PDB entry 4NBJ | X-ray diffraction, 2.20 A resolution | chains A and B

[Chain A (and B)]
Protein: D-tyrosyl-tRNA(Tyr) deacylase
From: Plasmodium falciparum
Notes: EC 3.1.-.-; chain B of this document is another copy of the same molecule, construct and numbering; everything in this record applies to it too
Reference sequence: Q8IIS0 (Q8IIS0_PLAF7); numbering as in UniProt (aligned over 1-164)
Sequence (164 residues; each row starts with the number of its first residue):
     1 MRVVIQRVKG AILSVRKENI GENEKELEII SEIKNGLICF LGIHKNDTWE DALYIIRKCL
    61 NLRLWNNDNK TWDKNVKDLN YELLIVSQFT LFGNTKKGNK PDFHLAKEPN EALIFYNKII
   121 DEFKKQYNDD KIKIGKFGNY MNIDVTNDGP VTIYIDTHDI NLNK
Unresolved in the structure: 20-26, 162-164 (chain B: 18-25, 163-164)
Small-molecule neighbours:
  - 3'-deoxy-3'-(D-tyrosylamino)adenosine (D3Y), molecule 1: Leu41, Gly42, Ile43, Ser87, Gln88, Phe89, Thr90, Ala106, Lys107, Pro109, Ala112, Phe137, Gly138, Asn139, Met141
  - 3'-deoxy-3'-(D-tyrosylamino)adenosine (D3Y), molecule 2: Gly149, Pro150, Val151
Reported in the primary citation:
  - binding site for 3'-deoxy-3'-(D-tyrosylamino)adenosine: Phe137, Gly149, Pro150
  - mutagenesis - A112F, F137A, G149A, G149A/P150A, P150A: abolished catalytic activity
  - mutagenesis - S87A: decreased catalytic activity
  - mutagenesis - S87P, F89A: unchanged catalytic activity
  - mutagenesis - Q88A, Q88E, Q88N, T90A, T90S: unchanged catalytic activity on D-Tyr-tRNA
  - catalytic residues: Phe89, Thr90 (proposed by the authors, not directly observed)

[Chain A / chain B interface]
Contacting residue pairs (82):
  Gln6(A) - Gln6(B)  hydrogen bond
  Gln6(A) - Phe40(B)
  Phe40(A) - Gln6(B)
  Tyr54(A) - Thr95(B)
  Lys58(A) - Thr95(B)  hydrogen bond (side chain-backbone)
  Lys58(A) - Gly98(B)  hydrogen bond (side chain-backbone)
  Lys58(A) - Asn99(B)  hydrogen bond
  Asn61(A) - Asn99(B)
  Leu62(A) - Thr95(B)
  Leu62(A) - Asn99(B)
  Arg63(A) - Asn99(B)  hydrogen bond (backbone-backbone)
  Arg63(A) - Pro101(B)
  Thr71(A) - Lys100(B)  hydrogen bond (backbone-side chain)
  Trp72(A) - Lys100(B)  hydrogen bond (backbone-side chain)
  Trp72(A) - Phe103(B)
  Val86(A) - Pro150(B)  hydrophobic
  Gln88(A) - Pro150(B)  hydrogen bond (side chain-backbone)
  Gln88(A) - Val151(B)
  Gln88(A) - Thr152(B)  hydrogen bond
  Thr90(A) - Trp72(B)
  Thr90(A) - Val151(B)
  Thr90(A) - Thr152(B)  hydrogen bond (side chain-backbone)
  Thr90(A) - Ile153(B)
  Leu91(A) - Thr152(B)  hydrogen bond (backbone-backbone)
  Thr95(A) - Tyr54(B)
  Thr95(A) - Lys58(B)  hydrogen bond (backbone-side chain)
  Thr95(A) - Leu62(B)
  Thr95(A) - Ile153(B)
  Thr95(A) - Ile155(B)
  Lys96(A) - Ile160(B)
  Lys97(A) - Lys58(B)  hydrogen bond (backbone-side chain)
  Gly98(A) - Lys58(B)  hydrogen bond (backbone-side chain)
  Gly98(A) - Leu62(B)
  Asn99(A) - Asn61(B)
  Asn99(A) - Leu62(B)
  Asn99(A) - Arg63(B)  hydrogen bond (backbone-backbone)
  Lys100(A) - Thr71(B)  hydrogen bond (side chain-backbone)
  Lys100(A) - Trp72(B)  hydrogen bond (side chain-backbone)
  Pro101(A) - Arg63(B)
  Phe103(A) - Trp72(B)
  Tyr140(A) - Lys9(B)  hydrogen bond
  Tyr140(A) - Asp148(B)  hydrogen bond
  Tyr140(A) - Gly149(B)
  Met141(A) - Asn147(B)
  Met141(A) - Gly149(B)  hydrogen bond (backbone-backbone)
  Met141(A) - Pro150(B)
  Asn142(A) - Thr146(B)
  Asn142(A) - Asn147(B)
  Ile143(A) - Val145(B)
  Ile143(A) - Thr146(B)
  Ile143(A) - Asn147(B)  hydrogen bond (backbone-backbone)
  Asp144(A) - Val145(B)
  Asp144(A) - Thr146(B)  hydrogen bond
  Val145(A) - Ile143(B)
  Val145(A) - Asp144(B)
  Val145(A) - Val145(B)  hydrogen bond (backbone-backbone)
  Val145(A) - Asn147(B)
  Thr146(A) - Asn142(B)
  Thr146(A) - Ile143(B)
  Thr146(A) - Asp144(B)  hydrogen bond
  Asn147(A) - Met141(B)
  Asn147(A) - Asn142(B)
  Asn147(A) - Ile143(B)  hydrogen bond (backbone-backbone)
  Asn147(A) - Val145(B)
  Asp148(A) - Tyr140(B)  hydrogen bond
  Gly149(A) - Tyr140(B)
  Gly149(A) - Met141(B)  hydrogen bond (backbone-backbone)
  Pro150(A) - Phe40(B)  hydrophobic
  Pro150(A) - Gln88(B)  hydrogen bond (backbone-side chain)
  Pro150(A) - Met141(B)
  Val151(A) - Gln88(B)
  Val151(A) - Thr90(B)
  Thr152(A) - Val4(B)
  Thr152(A) - Gln88(B)  hydrogen bond
  Thr152(A) - Thr90(B)  hydrogen bond (backbone-side chain)
  Thr152(A) - Leu91(B)
  Ile153(A) - Thr90(B)
  Tyr154(A) - Leu91(B)  hydrophobic
  Tyr154(A) - Tyr154(B)  hydrophobic
  Ile155(A) - Thr95(B)
  Asp159(A) - Lys96(B)
  Ile160(A) - Lys96(B)
Other interface residues (no listed pair), chain A (44 interface residues in all): Val4, Arg7, Asp73, Phe89, Asn139
Other interface residues (no listed pair), chain B (43 interface residues in all): Arg7, Val86, Lys97, Asn139, Asp159

[Summary]
The interface between chain A and chain B involves 44 residues on one side and 43 on the other; the contacts
include 30 hydrogen bonds. Polar contacts include Gln6(A)-Gln6(B), Lys58(A)-Thr95(B) and Lys58(A)-Gly98(B).
From the paper: catalytic residues Phe89(A) and Thr90(A); A112F, F137A and G149A of chain A, among others,
abolish catalytic activity; 13 substitutions were tested in all.
Both chains are D-tyrosyl-tRNA(Tyr) deacylase (Plasmodium falciparum). Entry 4NBJ (D-aminoacyl-tRNA deacylase
(DTD) from Plasmodium falciparum in complex with D-tyrosyl-3'-aminoadenosine at 2.20 Angstrom resolution) was
determined by X-ray diffraction.
